Entry 4WKB (X-ray diffraction, 1.37 A resolution); this record covers chains A and B.

# Chain A (and B)
Name: 5'-methylthioadenosine/S-adenosylhomocysteine nucleosidase
Source organism: Vibrio cholerae serotype O1
Notes: EC 3.2.2.9; chain B of this document is another copy of the same molecule, construct and numbering; everything in this record applies to it too
UniProtKB: A5F5R2 (MTNN_VIBC3); numbering as in UniProt (aligned over 1-231)
Sequence (244 residues; each row starts with the number of its first residue):
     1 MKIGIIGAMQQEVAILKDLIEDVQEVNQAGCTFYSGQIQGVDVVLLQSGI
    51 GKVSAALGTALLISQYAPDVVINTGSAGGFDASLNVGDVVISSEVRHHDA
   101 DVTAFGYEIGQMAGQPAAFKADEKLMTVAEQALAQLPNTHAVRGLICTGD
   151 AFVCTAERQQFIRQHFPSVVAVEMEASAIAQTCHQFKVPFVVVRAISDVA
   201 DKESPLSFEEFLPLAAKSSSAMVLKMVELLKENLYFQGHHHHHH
Unresolved in the structure: 238-244
Construct notes: expression tag (232-244)
Residues lining bound ligands: TDI ((3R,4S)-1-[(4-amino-5H-pyrrolo[3,2-d]pyrimidin-7-yl)methyl]-4-[(methylsulfanyl)methyl]pyrrolidin-3-ol): Ala8, Met9, Glu12, Ile50, Ser76, Ala77, Gly78, Ala151, Phe152, Val153, Val172, Glu173, Met174, Glu175, Arg194, Ser197, Asp198, Ala200, Ser204, Phe208

# How chain A and chain B interact
Pairs across the interface (67; chain A residue first):
  Ala29(A) - Gln185(B)  hydrogen bond (backbone-side chain)
  Ala29(A) - Phe186(B)  hydrophobic
  Gly30(A) - Gln185(B)
  Ile50(A) - Met112(B)
  Ile50(A) - Ala113(B)  hydrophobic
  Gly51(A) - Met112(B)
  Lys52(A) - Asp150(B)  salt bridge
  Val53(A) - Ala56(B)  hydrophobic
  Val53(A) - His97(B)
  Val53(A) - Ala178(B)  hydrophobic
  Val53(A) - Gln181(B)
  Val53(A) - Thr182(B)
  Ser54(A) - Gln115(B)
  Ser54(A) - Gln181(B)  hydrogen bond
  Ser54(A) - Gln185(B)  hydrogen bond
  Ala56(A) - Val53(B)
  Ala56(A) - Ala56(B)  hydrophobic
  Leu57(A) - Ala60(B)  hydrophobic
  Leu57(A) - Thr182(B)
  Leu57(A) - Gln185(B)
  Ala60(A) - Leu57(B)  hydrophobic
  Ala60(A) - Leu61(B)
  Leu61(A) - Ser64(B)
  Leu61(A) - Phe186(B)  hydrophobic
  Ser64(A) - Leu61(B)
  Asp99(A) - Asp150(B)
  Ala100(A) - Asp150(B)
  Asp101(A) - Asp150(B)  hydrogen bond (backbone-backbone)
  Asp101(A) - Ala151(B)
  Asp101(A) - Phe152(B)  hydrogen bond (backbone-backbone)
  Val102(A) - Met174(B)  hydrophobic
  Ala104(A) - Pro205(B)  hydrophobic
  Phe105(A) - Phe152(B)  hydrophobic
  Phe105(A) - Pro205(B)
  Phe105(A) - Phe208(B)  hydrophobic
  Phe105(A) - Glu209(B)
  Met112(A) - Ile50(B)
  Met112(A) - Gly51(B)
  Met112(A) - Asp150(B)
  Met112(A) - Met174(B)  hydrophobic
  Ala113(A) - Ile50(B)  hydrophobic
  Gln115(A) - Ser54(B)  hydrogen bond
  Asp150(A) - Lys52(B)  salt bridge
  Asp150(A) - Asp99(B)
  Asp150(A) - Ala100(B)
  Asp150(A) - Asp101(B)  hydrogen bond (backbone-backbone)
  Asp150(A) - Met112(B)
  Ala151(A) - Asp101(B)
  Phe152(A) - Asp101(B)  hydrogen bond (backbone-backbone)
  Phe152(A) - Ala104(B)  hydrophobic
  Phe152(A) - Phe105(B)  hydrophobic
  Cys154(A) - Ala104(B)  hydrophobic
  Met174(A) - Val102(B)  hydrophobic
  Met174(A) - Met112(B)  hydrophobic
  Ala178(A) - Val53(B)  hydrophobic
  Gln181(A) - Val53(B)
  Gln181(A) - Ser54(B)  hydrogen bond
  Thr182(A) - Val53(B)
  Thr182(A) - Leu57(B)
  Gln185(A) - Ala29(B)  hydrogen bond (side chain-backbone)
  Gln185(A) - Ser54(B)  hydrogen bond
  Gln185(A) - Leu57(B)
  Phe186(A) - Ala29(B)  hydrophobic
  Phe186(A) - Leu61(B)  hydrophobic
  Pro205(A) - Ala104(B)  hydrophobic
  Pro205(A) - Phe105(B)
  Phe208(A) - Phe105(B)  hydrophobic
Interface residues without a listed pair, chain A (37 interface residues in all): Gln28, Cys31, Gln65, His97
Interface residues without a listed pair, chain B (37 interface residues in all): Gln28, Gly30, Gln65, Cys154

# Summary
Chain A and chain B each contribute 37 residues to their interface, with 11 hydrogen bonds and 2 salt bridges.
Polar contacts include Lys52(A)-Asp150(B), Ala29(A)-Gln185(B) and Ser54(A)-Gln181(B). Chain A binds compound
TDI.
Both chains are 5'-methylthioadenosine/S-adenosylhomocysteine nucleosidase (Vibrio cholerae serotype O1).
Entry 4WKB (Crystal structure of Vibrio cholerae 5'-methylthioadenosine/S-adenosyl homocysteine nucleosidase
(MTAN) complexed with methylthio-DADMe-Immucillin-A) was determined by X-ray diffraction (same publication as
4WKC and 4X24).
